8XKW - chains E and A of the 10 polymer chains in the assembly; structure by electron microscopy, 3.64 A resolution.

[Chain E]
Protein: Mitochondrial import receptor subunit TOM7
From: Saccharomyces cerevisiae
UniProtKB: P53507 (TOM7_YEAST); numbering as in UniProt (aligned over 1-60)
Sequence (60 residues; row label = number of the first residue in the row):
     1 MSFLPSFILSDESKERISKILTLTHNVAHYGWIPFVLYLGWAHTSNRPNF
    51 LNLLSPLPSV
Disordered / not traced: 1-14

[Chain A]
Protein: Mitochondrial import receptor subunit TOM40
From: Saccharomyces cerevisiae
UniProtKB: P23644 (TOM40_YEAST); numbering as in UniProt (aligned over 1-387)
Sequence (387 residues; each row starts with the number of its first residue):
     1 MSAPTPLAEASQIPTIPALSPLTAKQSKGNFFSSNPISSFVVDTYKQLHS
    51 HRQSLELVNPGTVENLNKEVSRDVFLSQYFFTGLRADLNKAFSMNPAFQT
   101 SHTFSIGSQALPKYAFSALFANDNLFAQGNIDNDLSVSGRLNYGWDKKNI
   151 SKVNLQISDGQPTMCQLEQDYQASDFSVNVKTLNPSFSEKGEFTGVAVAS
   201 FLQSVTPQLALGLETLYSRTDGSAPGDAGVSYLTRYVSKKQDWIFSGQLQ
   251 ANGALIASLWRKVAQNVEAGIETTLQAGMVPITDPLMGTPIGIQPTVEGS
   301 TTIGAKYEYRQSVYRGTLDSNGKVACFLERKVLPTLSVLFCGEIDHFKND
   351 TKIGCGLQFETAGNQELLMLQQGLDADGNPLQALPQL
Disordered / not traced: 1-48, 281-293, 374-387

[Chain E / chain A interface]
Contacting residue pairs - 43 pairs, chain E then chain A:
  Leu21(E) with Ser186(A)
  His25(E) with Thr163(A); Cys165(A), hydrogen bond
  Ala28(E) with Leu155(A), hydrophobic; Ile157(A), hydrophobic
  His29(E) with Val137(A); Ile157(A)
  Trp32(E) with Ala127(A), hydrophobic; Gln128(A), hydrogen bond (side chain-backbone); Gly129(A); Gly139(A); Arg140(A); Leu141(A), hydrophobic
  Ile33(E) with Gly129(A); Asn130(A)
  Val36(E) with Phe98(A); Ala118(A); Ala127(A), hydrophobic
  Leu37(E) with Ala118(A), hydrophobic
  Leu39(E) with Phe120(A), hydrophobic
  Gly40(E) with Phe98(A); Phe120(A)
  His43(E) with Phe120(A); Asn122(A), hydrogen bond
  Thr44(E) with Phe92(A); Ser93(A); Asn364(A)
  Asn46(E) with Asn364(A), hydrogen bond; Gln365(A), hydrogen bond
  Pro48(E) with Phe92(A), hydrophobic
  Asn52(E) with Lys90(A), hydrogen bond (backbone-side chain)
  Leu53(E) with Phe92(A)
  Leu54(E) with His102(A), hydrogen bond (backbone-side chain)
  Ser55(E) with Lys90(A), hydrogen bond (backbone-side chain)
  Pro56(E) with His102(A)
  Leu57(E) with Lys90(A), hydrogen bond (backbone-side chain)
  Pro58(E) with Thr361(A); Ala362(A)
  Ser59(E) with Gly363(A), hydrogen bond (side chain-backbone)
  Val60(E) with Gly363(A), hydrogen bond (backbone-backbone); Asn364(A); Gln365(A), hydrogen bond (backbone-backbone); Leu368(A), hydrophobic
Also at the interface, not in a pair above, chain A (36 interface residues in all): Leu88, Pro96, Thr100, Phe116, Leu119, Leu125, Ile131, Leu135, Ser138

[Summary]
23 residues of chain E and 36 residues of chain A are in contact, with 12 hydrogen bonds. Polar pairs include
His25(E)-Cys165(A), Trp32(E)-Gln128(A) and His43(E)-Asn122(A).
Chain E is Mitochondrial import receptor subunit TOM7 and chain A is Mitochondrial import receptor subunit
TOM40, both from Saccharomyces cerevisiae; the structure, Structure of the TOM40 complex unannealed, was
determined by electron microscopy.
